Entry 7F7O (X-ray diffraction, 2.80 A resolution); this record covers chains A and B.

[Chain A]
Molecule: Adenomatous polyposis coli protein
Organism: Homo sapiens
UniProt: P25054 (APC_HUMAN); residue numbers follow UniProt; this construct covers 407-738
Chain sequence (335 residues; numbered 404 to 738; the number before each row is that of its first residue):
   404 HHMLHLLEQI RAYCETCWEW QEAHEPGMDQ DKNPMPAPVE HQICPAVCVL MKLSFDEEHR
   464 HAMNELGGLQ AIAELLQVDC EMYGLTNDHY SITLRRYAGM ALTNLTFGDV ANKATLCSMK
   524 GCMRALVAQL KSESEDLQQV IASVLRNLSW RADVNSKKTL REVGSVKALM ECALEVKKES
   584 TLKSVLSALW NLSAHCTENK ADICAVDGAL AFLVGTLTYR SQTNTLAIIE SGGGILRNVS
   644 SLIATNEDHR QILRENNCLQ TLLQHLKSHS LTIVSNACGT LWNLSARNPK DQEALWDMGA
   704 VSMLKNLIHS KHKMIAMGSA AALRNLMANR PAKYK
Disordered / not traced: 428-437
Sequence notes: expression tag (404-406)
Ligand contacts: 4CI (N-[3',6'-bis(oxidanyl)-3-oxidanylidene-spiro[2-benzofuran-1,9'-xanthene]-5-yl]methanethioamide): Met454, Lys455, Leu456, Phe458, Asp459, His462
UniProt features mapped onto this chain:
  - natural variant: Arg414 (R414C: In FAP1), Ser722 (S722G: In FAP1)
  - mutagenesis: Lys516 (K516E: Impairs interaction with KHDRBS1), Arg549 (R549E: Impairs interaction with KHDRBS1)

[Chain B]
Molecule: Tracer 7
Chain sequence (10 residues; row label = number of the first residue in the row; numbering starts at 0):
     0 XAGESLYEKX
Modified residues: PHQ (benzyl chlorocarbonate) at position 0; NH2 (amino group) at position 9
Glycans and other covalent adducts: compound 4CI linked to Lys8

[Interface between chain A and chain B]
Pairs across the interface - 33 pairs, chain A then chain B:
  Phe458(A) with Lys8(B)
  Met503(A) with Tyr6(B), hydrophobic
  Thr506(A) with Ser4(B)
  Asn507(A) with Leu5(B); Tyr6(B), hydrogen bond (side chain-backbone)
  Phe510(A) with Glu3(B); Ser4(B); Leu5(B), hydrophobic
  Gly511(A) with Glu3(B), hydrogen bond (backbone-side chain)
  Lys516(A) with Glu3(B), salt bridge
  Gln542(A) with Tyr6(B), hydrogen bond; Glu7(B)
  Val543(A) with Tyr6(B)
  Arg549(A) with Ala1(B), hydrogen bond (side chain-backbone); Gly2(B), hydrogen bond (side chain-backbone); Ser4(B); Glu7(B), salt bridge
  Asn550(A) with Glu3(B); Ser4(B), hydrogen bond (side chain-backbone)
  Trp553(A) with Gly2(B); Glu3(B)
  Ser583(A) with Glu7(B)
  Lys586(A) with Glu7(B)
  Ser587(A) with Glu7(B), hydrogen bond
  Ser590(A) with Ala1(B)
  Trp593(A) with PHQ_0(B); Ala1(B), hydrophobic
  Asn594(A) with PHQ_0(B); Ala1(B), hydrogen bond (side chain-backbone); Gly2(B), hydrogen bond (side chain-backbone)
  Ala597(A) with PHQ_0(B)
  Arg640(A) with PHQ_0(B)
  Asn641(A) with PHQ_0(B)
Also at the interface, not in a pair above, chain A (24 interface residues in all): Arg463, Thr509, Ser546

[Summary]
The interface between chain A and chain B involves 24 residues on one side and 9 on the other; the contacts
include 9 hydrogen bonds and 2 salt bridges. Polar pairs include Lys516(A)-Glu3(B), Arg549(A)-Glu7(B) and
Asn507(A)-Tyr6(B). Chain A binds compound 4CI.
Chain A is Adenomatous polyposis coli protein (Homo sapiens) and chain B is Tracer 7; the structure, APC-Asef
FP assay tracer, was determined by X-ray diffraction.
